Entry 6UCU (electron microscopy, 3.06 A resolution); this record covers chains A and D of the 10 polymer chains in the assembly.

[Chain A]
Molecule: Mitochondrial import receptor subunit TOM40
Source organism: Saccharomyces cerevisiae (strain ATCC 204508 / S288c)
UniProtKB: P23644 (TOM40_YEAST); residues 1-387 here = UniProt positions 1-387
Amino-acid sequence (397 residues; row label = number of the first residue in the row):
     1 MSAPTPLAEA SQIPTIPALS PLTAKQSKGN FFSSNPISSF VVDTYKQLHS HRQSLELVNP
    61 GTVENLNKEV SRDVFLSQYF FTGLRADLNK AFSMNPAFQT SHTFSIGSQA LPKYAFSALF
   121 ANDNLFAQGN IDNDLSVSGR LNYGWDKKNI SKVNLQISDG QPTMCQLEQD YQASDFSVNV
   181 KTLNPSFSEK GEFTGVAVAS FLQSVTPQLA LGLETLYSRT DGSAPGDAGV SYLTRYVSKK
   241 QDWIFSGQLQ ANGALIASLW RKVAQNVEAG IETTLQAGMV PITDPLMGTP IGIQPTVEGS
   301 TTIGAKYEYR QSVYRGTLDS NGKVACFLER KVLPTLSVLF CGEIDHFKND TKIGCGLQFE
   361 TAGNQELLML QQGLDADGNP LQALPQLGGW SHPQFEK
Disordered / not traced: 1-48, 277-294, 374-397
Differences from the reference sequence: expression tag (388-397)
What the authors report for this chain:
  - mutagenesis - K90A/H102A: abolished binding to Mitochondrial import receptor subunit TOM7
  - mutagenesis - K90A/H102A: decreased growth in response to Tom7
  - mutagenesis - D87N/E329N/E360N, D87N/D132N/D134N/E329N/E360N: decreased growth
  - binding site for dodecyl-beta-D-maltoside: Arg330 (proposed by the authors, not directly observed)

[Chain D]
Molecule: Mitochondrial import receptor subunit TOM6
Source organism: Saccharomyces cerevisiae (strain ATCC 204508 / S288c)
UniProtKB: P33448 (TOM6_YEAST); numbering as in UniProt (aligned over 1-61)
Amino-acid sequence (61 residues; each row starts with the number of its first residue):
     1 MDGMFAMPGA AAGAASPQQP KSRFQAFKES PLYTIALNGA FFVAGVAFIQ SPLMDMLAPQ
    61 L
Disordered / not traced: 1-26

[How chain A and chain D interact]
Pairs across the interface - 30 pairs, chain A then chain D:
  Phe245(A) with Phe42(D), hydrophobic
  Ala257(A) with Phe42(D)
  Leu259(A) with Gln50(D)
  Arg261(A) with Ile49(D), hydrogen bond (side chain-backbone); Gln50(D); Asp55(D), salt bridge
  Val263(A) with Met54(D), hydrophobic; Asp55(D); Ala58(D), hydrophobic
  Asn266(A) with Leu61(D)
  Ala269(A) with Met54(D), hydrophobic
  Gly270(A) with Ile49(D)
  Ile271(A) with Phe41(D); Gly45(D); Ile49(D)
  Thr273(A) with Phe42(D)
  Pro295(A) with Pro31(D)
  Val297(A) with Pro31(D), hydrophobic; Thr34(D); Ile35(D), hydrophobic
  Gly299(A) with Thr34(D); Asn38(D), hydrogen bond (backbone-side chain)
  Ser300(A) with Asn38(D)
  Thr301(A) with Asn38(D), hydrogen bond; Phe41(D)
  Tyr307(A) with Met54(D); Leu57(D), hydrogen bond (side chain-backbone)
  Tyr309(A) with Pro59(D)
  Ser320(A) with Asn38(D); Phe41(D)
Also at the interface, not in a pair above, chain A (22 interface residues in all): Trp243, Val267, Glu298, Ile303
Also at the interface, not in a pair above, chain D (18 interface residues in all): Val46, Phe48, Ser51
Interface features reported in the paper:
  - interface residues, chain A: Trp243(A), Arg261(A)

[Summary]
22 residues of chain A and 18 residues of chain D are in contact, with 4 hydrogen bonds and 1 salt bridge.
Polar pairs include Arg261(A)-Asp55(D), Arg261(A)-Ile49(D) and Gly299(A)-Asn38(D). From the paper: a binding
site for dodecyl-beta-D-maltoside at Arg330(A); D87N/E329N/E360N and D87N/D132N/D134N/E329N/E360N of chain A
reduce growth.
Here chain A is Mitochondrial import receptor subunit TOM40 and chain D is Mitochondrial import receptor
subunit TOM6, both from Saccharomyces cerevisiae (strain ATCC 204508 / S288c). Entry 6UCU (Cryo-EM structure
of the mitochondrial TOM complex from yeast (dimer)) was determined by electron microscopy, deposited together
with 6UCV.
